9EU2 - chains A and D of the 4 polymer chains in the assembly; structure by X-ray diffraction, 1.84 A resolution.

== Chain A (and D) ==
Name: Alpha-L-fucosidase
Organism: Tannerella forsythia
Notes: EC 3.2.1.51; chain D of this document is another copy of the same molecule, construct and numbering; everything in this record applies to it too
Reference sequence: G8UMQ6 (G8UMQ6_TANFA); residue numbers follow UniProt; this construct covers 21-446
Sequence (435 residues; each row starts with the number of its first residue):
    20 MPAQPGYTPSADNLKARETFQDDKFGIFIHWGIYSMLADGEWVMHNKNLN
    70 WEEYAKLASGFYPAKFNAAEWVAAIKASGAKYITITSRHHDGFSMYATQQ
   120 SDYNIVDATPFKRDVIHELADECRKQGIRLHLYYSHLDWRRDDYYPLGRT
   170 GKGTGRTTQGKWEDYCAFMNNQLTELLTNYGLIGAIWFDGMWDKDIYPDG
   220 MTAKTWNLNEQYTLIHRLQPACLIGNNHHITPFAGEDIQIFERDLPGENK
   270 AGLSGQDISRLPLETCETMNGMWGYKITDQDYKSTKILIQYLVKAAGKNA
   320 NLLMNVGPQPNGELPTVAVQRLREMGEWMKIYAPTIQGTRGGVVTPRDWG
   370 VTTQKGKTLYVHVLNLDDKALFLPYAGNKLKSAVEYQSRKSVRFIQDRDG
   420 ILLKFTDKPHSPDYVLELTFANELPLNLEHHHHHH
Unresolved in the structure: 20-24, 447-454 (chain D: 20-25, 447-454)
Sequence notes: initiating methionine (20); expression tag (447-454)
Ion coordination: Zn2+: H136, D140

== Chain A / chain D interface ==
Pairs across the interface - 16 pairs, chain A then chain D:
  R366(A) with D387(D), salt bridge
  D367(A) with D367(D); N384(D), hydrogen bond
  N384(A) with D367(D), hydrogen bond
  D387(A) with R366(D), salt bridge; P393(D)
  A389(A) with F391(D), hydrophobic
  F391(A) with A389(D), hydrophobic
  P393(A) with D387(D)
  R412(A) with R417(D); D418(D), salt bridge
  D416(A) with K423(D), salt bridge
  D418(A) with R412(D), salt bridge; K423(D), salt bridge
  K423(A) with D416(D), salt bridge; D418(D), salt bridge
Also at the interface, not in a pair above, chain A (13 interface residues in all): D386, L421
Also at the interface, not in a pair above, chain D (13 interface residues in all): L421

== Overview ==
Chain A and chain D each contribute 13 residues to their interface; the contacts include 2 hydrogen bonds and
8 salt bridges. Among the polar pairs are R366(A)-D387(D), R412(A)-D418(D) and D416(A)-K423(D). H136(A) and
D140(A) form the Zn2+ site.
Chain A and chain D are both Alpha-L-fucosidase (Tannerella forsythia); the structure, GH29A
alpha-L-fucosidase, was determined by X-ray diffraction together with 9EU1, 9EU3 and 9EU4 from the same study.
